PDB entry 9CTV | electron microscopy, 3.36 A resolution | chains C and D of the 7 polymer chains in the assembly

[Chain C]
Molecule: Gamma-aminobutyric acid receptor subunit gamma-2
From: Homo sapiens
Reference sequence: P18507 (GBRG2_HUMAN); residues 1-436 here correspond to UniProt positions 40-475 (UniProt number = residue number + 39)
Sequence (436 residues; row label = number of the first residue in the row):
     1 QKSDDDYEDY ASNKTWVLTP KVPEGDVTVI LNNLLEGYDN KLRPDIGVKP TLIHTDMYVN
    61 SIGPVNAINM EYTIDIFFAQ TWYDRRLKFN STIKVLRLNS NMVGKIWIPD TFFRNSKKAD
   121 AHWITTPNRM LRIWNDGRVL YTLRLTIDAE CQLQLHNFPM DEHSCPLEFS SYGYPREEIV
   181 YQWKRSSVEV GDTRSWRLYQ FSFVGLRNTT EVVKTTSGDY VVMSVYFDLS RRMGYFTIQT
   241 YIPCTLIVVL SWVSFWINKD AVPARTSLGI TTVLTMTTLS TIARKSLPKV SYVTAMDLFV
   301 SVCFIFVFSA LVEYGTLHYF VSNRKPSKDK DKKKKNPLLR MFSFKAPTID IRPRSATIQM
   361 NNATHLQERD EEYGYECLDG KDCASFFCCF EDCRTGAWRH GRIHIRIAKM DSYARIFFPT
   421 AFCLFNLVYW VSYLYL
Not modelled in the structure: 1-24, 232-436
Disulfides: Cys-151/Cys-165
Covalent attachments: N-acetylglucosamine (NAG) linked to Asn-208
Curated features (UniProtKB/Swiss-Prot):
  - region: Arg-394 to Asp-411 (Interaction with GABARAP)
  - glycosylation (N-linked (GlcNAc...) asparagine): Asn-13, Asn-90, Asn-208

[Chain D]
Molecule: Gamma-aminobutyric acid receptor subunit beta-1
From: Homo sapiens
Reference sequence: P18505 (GBRB1_HUMAN); residues 1-449 here correspond to UniProt positions 26-474 (UniProt number = residue number + 25)
Sequence (449 residues; row label = number of the first residue in the row):
     1 HSTNEPSNMS YVKETVDRLL KGYDIRLRPD FGGPPVDVGM RIDVASIDMV SEVNMDYTLT
    61 MYFQQSWKDK RLSYSGIPLN LTLDNRVADQ LWVPDTYFLN DKKSFVHGVT VKNRMIRLHP
   121 DGTVLYGLRI TTTAACMMDL RRYPLDEQNC TLEIESYGYT TDDIEFYWNG GEGAVTGVNK
   181 IELPQFSIVD YKMVSKKVEF TTGAYPRLSL SFRLKRNIGY FILQTYMPST LITILSWVSF
   241 WINYDASAAR VALGITTVLT MTTISTHLRE TLPKIPYVKA IDIYLMGCFV FVFLALLEYA
   301 FVNYIFFGKG PQKKGASKQD QSANEKNKLE MNKVQVDAHG NILLSTLEIR NETSGSEVLT
   361 SVSDPKATMY SYDSASIQYR KPLSSREAYG RALDRHGVPS KGRIRRRASQ LKVKIPDLTD
   421 VNSIDKWSRM FFPITFSLFN VVYWLYYVH
Not modelled in the structure: 1-6, 307-421, 449
Disulfides: Cys-136/Cys-150
Covalent attachments: N-acetylglucosamine (NAG) linked to Asn-80; glycan linked to Asn-149
Curated features (UniProtKB/Swiss-Prot):
  - binding site (histamine): Tyr-97, Ser-156, Tyr-157, Thr-202
  - binding site (4-aminobutanoate): Tyr-157, Thr-202
  - glycosylation (N-linked (GlcNAc...) asparagine): Asn-80, Asn-149

[Interface between chain C and chain D]
Contacting residue pairs - 45 pairs, chain C then chain D:
  Asn-40(C) / Asp-84(D)
  Asn-40(C) / Arg-86(D)
  Lys-41(C) / Val-16(D)
  Lys-41(C) / Leu-83(D)
  Lys-41(C) / Asp-84(D)  hydrogen bond (backbone-backbone)
  Lys-41(C) / Val-87(D)
  Leu-42(C) / Leu-83(D)  hydrophobic
  Arg-43(C) / Met-9(D)
  Ile-46(C) / Val-12(D)  hydrophobic
  Gly-104(C) / Arg-86(D)  hydrogen bond (backbone-side chain)
  Pro-109(C) / Thr-110(D)
  Asp-110(C) / Val-111(D)
  Thr-111(C) / Val-109(D)
  Thr-111(C) / Thr-110(D)  hydrogen bond (backbone-backbone)
  Phe-112(C) / Tyr-62(D)
  Phe-112(C) / Val-109(D)
  Phe-112(C) / Asn-113(D)
  Phe-112(C) / Arg-129(D)
  Phe-113(C) / Val-109(D)  hydrophobic
  Phe-113(C) / Arg-129(D)  hydrogen bond (backbone-side chain)
  Arg-114(C) / Tyr-62(D)  hydrogen bond
  Ser-116(C) / His-107(D)
  Ser-116(C) / Arg-129(D)  hydrogen bond (backbone-side chain)
  Lys-117(C) / His-107(D)
  Ala-119(C) / Val-109(D)
  Arg-129(C) / Thr-110(D)
  Leu-143(C) / Thr-110(D)
  Leu-145(C) / Val-109(D)  hydrophobic
  Leu-145(C) / Thr-110(D)
  Gln-152(C) / Glu-182(D)
  Tyr-172(C) / Arg-114(D)
  Tyr-172(C) / Met-115(D)  hydrophobic
  Tyr-172(C) / Gly-127(D)
  Tyr-172(C) / Leu-128(D)  hydrogen bond (side chain-backbone)
  Tyr-172(C) / Arg-129(D)  hydrogen bond (side chain-backbone)
  Gly-173(C) / Thr-82(D)
  Gly-173(C) / Met-115(D)
  Gly-173(C) / Arg-117(D)  hydrogen bond (backbone-side chain)
  Tyr-174(C) / Thr-82(D)
  Glu-178(C) / Thr-82(D)
  Thr-216(C) / Arg-41(D)  hydrogen bond
  Ser-217(C) / Gln-64(D)
  Ser-217(C) / Arg-117(D)  hydrogen bond (backbone-side chain)
  Tyr-220(C) / Met-115(D)
  Tyr-220(C) / Arg-117(D)  hydrogen bond
Also at the interface, not in a pair above, chain C (39 interface residues in all): Gly-37, Asp-39, Asp-45, Gly-47, Phe-78, Arg-86, Trp-107, Ile-108, Lys-118, Asp-120, Ala-121, Glu-150, Pro-175
Also at the interface, not in a pair above, chain D (32 interface residues in all): Lys-13, Asp-17, Leu-20, Ser-46, Asp-48, Leu-79, Asn-80, Phe-105, Leu-125

[In short]
39 residues of chain C face 32 of chain D across their interface; the contacts include 12 hydrogen bonds.
Among the polar pairs are Gly-104(C)/Arg-86(D), Phe-113(C)/Arg-129(D) and Arg-114(C)/Tyr-62(D). Covalently
linked N-acetylglucosamine: at Asn-208(C). Covalently linked N-acetylglucosamine: at Asn-80(D).
Here chain C is Gamma-aminobutyric acid receptor subunit gamma-2 and chain D is Gamma-aminobutyric acid
receptor subunit beta-1, both from Homo sapiens. Entry 9CTV (Native human GABAA receptor of
beta2-alpha1-gamma2-beta1-alpha2 assembly) was determined by electron microscopy, deposited together with
9CRS, 9CRV, 9CSB, 9CT0, 9CTJ, 9CTP and 6 further entries.
